PDB entry 6G8N | X-ray diffraction, 3.00 A resolution | chains C and D of the 28 polymer chains in the assembly

[Chain C]
Molecule: Proteasome subunit alpha type-4
Organism: Saccharomyces cerevisiae (strain ATCC 204508 / S288c)
Notes: EC 3.4.25.1
UniProt: P40303 (PSA4_YEAST); residues -1 to 252 here correspond to UniProt positions 1-254 (UniProt number = residue number + 2)
Amino-acid sequence (254 residues; row label = number of the first residue in the row; numbers below 1 keep their minus sign (Met-1 is residue -1)):
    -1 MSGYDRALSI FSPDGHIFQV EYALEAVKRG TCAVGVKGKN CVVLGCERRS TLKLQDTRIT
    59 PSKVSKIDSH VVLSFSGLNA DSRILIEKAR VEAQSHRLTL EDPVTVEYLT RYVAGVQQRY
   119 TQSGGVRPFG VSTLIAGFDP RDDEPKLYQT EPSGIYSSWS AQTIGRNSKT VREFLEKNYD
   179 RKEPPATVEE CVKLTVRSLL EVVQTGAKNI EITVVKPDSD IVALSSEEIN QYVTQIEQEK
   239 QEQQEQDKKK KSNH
Not modelled in the structure: -1 to 0, 241-252
Swiss-Prot annotation at these positions:
  - modified residue: Thr58 (Phosphothreonine)

[Chain D]
Molecule: Proteasome subunit alpha type-5
Organism: Saccharomyces cerevisiae (strain ATCC 204508 / S288c)
Notes: EC 3.4.25.1
UniProt: P32379 (PSA5_YEAST); residues -7 to 252 here correspond to UniProt positions 1-260 (UniProt number = residue number + 8)
Amino-acid sequence (260 residues; each row starts with the number of its first residue; numbers below 1 keep their minus sign (Met-7 is residue -7)):
    -7 MFLTRSEYDR GVSTFSPEGR LFQVEYSLEA IKLGSTAIGI ATKEGVVLGV EKRATSPLLE
    53 SDSIEKIVEI DRHIGCAMSG LTADARSMIE HARTAAVTHN LYYDEDINVE SLTQSVCDLA
   113 LRFGEGASGE ERLMSRPFGV ALLIAGHDAD DGYQLFHAEP SGTFYRYNAK AIGSGSEGAQ
   173 AELLNEWHSS LTLKEAELLV LKILKQVMEE KLDENNAQLS CITKQDGFKI YDNEKTAELI
   233 KELKEKEAAE SPEEADVEMS
Not modelled in the structure: -7 to 0, 118-124, 243-252

[How chain C and chain D interact]
Pairs across the interface (62):
  Asp3(C) - Glu117(D)
  Arg4(C) - Glu117(D)
  Ala5(C) - Val4(D)  hydrophobic
  Ala5(C) - Glu117(D)
  Ala5(C) - Ser127(D)
  Ser7(C) - Ser127(D)
  Ser7(C) - Arg128(D)
  Ile8(C) - Gln15(D)
  Phe9(C) - Gln15(D)
  Phe9(C) - Tyr18(D)  hydrophobic
  Phe9(C) - Ser19(D)
  Phe9(C) - Ala22(D)  hydrophobic
  Phe9(C) - Leu73(D)  hydrophobic
  Phe9(C) - Arg128(D)
  Phe9(C) - Pro129(D)
  Phe9(C) - Gly131(D)
  Ser10(C) - Tyr18(D)
  Pro11(C) - Tyr18(D)  hydrophobic
  Pro11(C) - Glu21(D)
  Asp12(C) - Glu21(D)
  Gly13(C) - Tyr18(D)
  Gly13(C) - Glu21(D)
  Gly13(C) - Ala22(D)
  His14(C) - Leu25(D)
  Ile15(C) - Leu73(D)  hydrophobic
  Ile15(C) - Arg128(D)
  Lys35(C) - Glu52(D)  salt bridge
  Gln116(C) - Ala75(D)
  Gln116(C) - Asp76(D)
  Gln116(C) - Arg128(D)
  Thr119(C) - Arg128(D)  hydrogen bond (backbone-side chain)
  Gln120(C) - Met126(D)
  Gln120(C) - Ser127(D)  hydrogen bond (backbone-backbone)
  Gln120(C) - Arg128(D)
  Gln120(C) - Phe130(D)
  Ser121(C) - Ser127(D)
  Gly122(C) - Ser127(D)
  Ser151(C) - Ala75(D)
  Gly152(C) - Ala75(D)
  Ile153(C) - Thr74(D)
  Ile153(C) - Ala75(D)  hydrophobic
  Ser155(C) - Leu51(D)
  Ser155(C) - Ser55(D)
  Ser156(C) - Leu51(D)
  Ser156(C) - Glu52(D)  hydrogen bond (backbone-backbone)
  Ser156(C) - Ser55(D)  hydrogen bond (backbone-side chain)
  Trp157(C) - Thr47(D)
  Trp157(C) - Ser48(D)
  Trp157(C) - Leu50(D)
  Trp157(C) - Leu51(D)
  Trp157(C) - Glu52(D)
  Ser158(C) - Leu50(D)  hydrogen bond (backbone-backbone)
  Ser158(C) - Glu52(D)  hydrogen bond
  Ala159(C) - Leu50(D)
  Leu173(C) - Leu50(D)  hydrophobic
  Glu174(C) - Ser48(D)  hydrogen bond
  Glu174(C) - Pro49(D)
  Glu174(C) - Leu50(D)
  Arg179(C) - Pro49(D)  hydrogen bond (side chain-backbone)
  Arg179(C) - Leu50(D)  hydrogen bond (side chain-backbone)
  Arg179(C) - Leu51(D)  hydrogen bond (side chain-backbone)
  Arg179(C) - Glu52(D)
Also at the interface, not in a pair above, chain C (31 interface residues in all): Arg170, Tyr177
Also at the interface, not in a pair above, chain D (27 interface residues in all): Asp1, Ser79

[Overview]
31 residues of chain C face 27 of chain D across their interface; the contacts include 10 hydrogen bonds and 1
salt bridge. Polar pairs include Lys35(C)-Glu52(D), Thr119(C)-Arg128(D) and Ser156(C)-Ser55(D).
Chain C is Proteasome subunit alpha type-4 and chain D is Proteasome subunit alpha type-5, both from
Saccharomyces cerevisiae (strain ATCC 204508 / S288c); the structure, Yeast 20S proteasome in complex with
Cystargolide B Derivative 2, was determined by X-ray diffraction, deposited together with 6G7F and 6G8M.
